PDB entry 6Z1P | electron microscopy, 3.70 A resolution | chains Bb and Bi of the 99 polymer chains in the assembly

[Chain Bb]
Molecule: SSU rRNA_2
Organism: Tetrahymena thermophila (strain SB210)
Sequence (1395 nucleotides; numbered 216 to 1610; the number before each row is that of its first residue):
   216 CUUGUUUACA GCUUAAAGAU UAUUUUGUAC AAUAUUAGGU AAUUAUUUCU AAAACUGUUU
   276 AAUAAUAUUA UUUUUAGUAA AAUAAGCCUA GAUGUUUAGU UGAAUUUAGA GAUUGUUCAA
   336 CCACAUACGG GUAUGAAAAC UACCCUAUCU UUUUGACAGC AGUGAGGAAU UUUGGACAAU
   396 AUGCGAAAGC AUGAUCCAGC GAACUAAUGG AAACGAAGAA GAUAGCAAUA UUGUAAAGUU
   456 UAGUGCGAGA AUUAACAAAU GAGUAAAUUC UAGGAGAAGC UCUGGCUAAU ACAUGUGCCA
   516 GCAGCCGCGG UAAUACAUGA GGAGCAAGCG UUACCCACAU UGACUGGGUG UAUUAAAUAC
   576 AUAGGUGAUU ACAAAUACUA CUUUAAAAGU CAAUUAAAAA CCUAAUAUAG UAGUUUUUUU
   636 GUAAAUGAUA AUUAAAUAUA AGGAUAGGAG AUUUAUAGAA CAACGAUUAA AUGUAGUUAC
   696 ACUAUAGAGC UUGCCAUAAA CUAAGGUGCU UUCCUAUAUU UAAUUAUAGC UGAUGUAUGA
   756 AAGUACGGGG AUCGAUAAGG AUUAGUUUCC CUAGUAGUCC GUACUGUAAA AGAUGAAUAC
   816 UUCAUGAAUU AAAUAUUCAG GGAUAGCUAA CGCAAAGUAU UCUACUCGGG GAGUAUAAUC
   876 GCAAGAUUAA AACUUAACUG AAUUGGCGGG AAUUUGUUCG AACGGUGGAA CAUGUGGUUU
   936 AAUGCGAUAA UCCACGCAAA AUCUUACCAA CGUUUCAGGC UUUAUCAGUA GUAUGAUUAA
   996 UAUCAAAAUU AUAUGAUUUA GUACGGAAUU GCAUGGCUGU CGUCAGUUCG UGCUGUGAAG
  1056 UUUAGGAUUA AGUUCUUUUU AACGAAUGCA ACCCUAUAAG UAAGUUUUUA UUUUAAAAUA
  1116 ACUUAAUUUU UUAAAUAUAC UUAUUUAAUC UAUAAUUAGA AUAUAUUGAA UCUAUUCUGU
  1176 AUAUUCUUUU AUAGGGGUUA UAGGCUGAAG UCAAGUCCCU AUGGUCUUUA UACGUUGGGC
  1236 UACACACGUG UUACAAGGGU AAAUACAAAA AGACGCAAAA AAGUAAUUUU GAGCAAACCU
  1296 UUAAAAAUUA CCUUAGUUCA GAUUGUUUUA UGAAAUUCUA AAACAUGAAG AUGAAAUCGU
  1356 UAGUAAUUGU AAAUUAUUAU GUUACAGUGA AACAAUAGUC AAAUUUUGCA CACACCGCCC
  1416 AUCACGCUCG GAAAGUCAAU AAUAGCGGAA GAUUUGAAAA ACUCUGCGCA AAACUAAUAU
  1476 UAUUUUUAUA UUAGUUGGCA UUAUAUUAUU UUUUAAUGGC AUGGUUGAAA AGUAGUAUCC
  1536 AAUCUAGUAU UGGUAAUUUG AGUGAAGUUG ACACAAGGUA CUGGUAGGGG AACCUGUUGG
  1596 UGGAAUAUAU UUUAU
Unresolved in the structure: 216-217, 1603-1610
Ion coordination: Mg2+ site 1: G314 (shared with 2 residues of chain Ba); Mg2+ site 2 near U322 (its only coordinating residue here); Mg2+ site 3 near A325 (its only coordinating residue here); Mg2+ site 4 near U331 (its only coordinating residue here); Mg2+ site 5: C333 (shared with 1 residue of chain Ba); Mg2+ site 6 near A342 (its only coordinating residue here); Mg2+ site 7: C372, A373; Mg2+ site 8 near G400 (its only coordinating residue here); Mg2+ site 9 near G408 (its only coordinating residue here); Mg2+ site 10: A418, C419; Mg2+ site 11 near G488 (its only coordinating residue here); Mg2+ site 12: A503, A504; 51 more Mg2+ sites not listed

[Chain Bi]
Molecule: Ribosomal protein S9
Organism: Tetrahymena thermophila (strain SB210)
Reference sequence: I7M4A2 (I7M4A2_TETTS); numbering as in UniProt (aligned over 1-737)
Sequence (737 residues; numbered 1 to 737; the number before each row is that of its first residue):
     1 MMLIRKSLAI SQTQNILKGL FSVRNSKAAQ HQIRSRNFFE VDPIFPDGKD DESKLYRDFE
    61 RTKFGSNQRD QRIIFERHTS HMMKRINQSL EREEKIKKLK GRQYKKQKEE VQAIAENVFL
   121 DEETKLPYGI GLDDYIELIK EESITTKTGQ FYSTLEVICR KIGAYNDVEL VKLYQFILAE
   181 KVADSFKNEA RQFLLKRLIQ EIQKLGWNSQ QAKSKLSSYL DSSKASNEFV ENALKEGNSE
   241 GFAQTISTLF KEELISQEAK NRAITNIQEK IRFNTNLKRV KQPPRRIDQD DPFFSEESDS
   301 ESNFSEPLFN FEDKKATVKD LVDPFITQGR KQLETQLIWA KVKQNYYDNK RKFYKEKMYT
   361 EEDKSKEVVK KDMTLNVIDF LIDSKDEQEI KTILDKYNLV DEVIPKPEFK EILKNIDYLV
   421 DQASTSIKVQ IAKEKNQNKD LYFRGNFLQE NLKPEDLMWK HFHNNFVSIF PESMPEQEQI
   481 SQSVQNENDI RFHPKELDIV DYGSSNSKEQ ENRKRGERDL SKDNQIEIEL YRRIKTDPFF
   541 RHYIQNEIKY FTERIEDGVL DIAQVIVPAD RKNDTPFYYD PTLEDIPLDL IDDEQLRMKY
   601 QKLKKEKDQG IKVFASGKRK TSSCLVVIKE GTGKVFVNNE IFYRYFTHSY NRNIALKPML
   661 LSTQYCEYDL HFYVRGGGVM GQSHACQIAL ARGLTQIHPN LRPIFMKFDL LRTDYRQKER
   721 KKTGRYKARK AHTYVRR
Unresolved in the structure: 1-22, 185-255, 592-609

[How chain Bb and chain Bi interact]
Residue-residue contacts - 117 pairs, chain Bb then chain Bi:
  A826(Bb) - Gln32(Bi)  phosphate contact
  A827(Bb) - Gln32(Bi)  phosphate contact
  A827(Bb) - Arg34(Bi)  salt bridge to the phosphate
  A944(Bb) - Arg737(Bi)  hydrogen bond to the sugar
  A945(Bb) - Tyr734(Bi)  hydrogen bond to the sugar
  A945(Bb) - Val735(Bi)  sugar contact
  U946(Bb) - Tyr734(Bi)  phosphate contact
  A1091(Bb) - Tyr715(Bi)  hydrogen bond to the sugar
  A1091(Bb) - Gln717(Bi)  hydrogen bond to the sugar
  U1092(Bb) - Lys618(Bi)  salt bridge to the phosphate
  U1092(Bb) - Thr713(Bi)  hydrogen bond to the sugar
  U1092(Bb) - Tyr715(Bi)  sugar contact
  A1093(Bb) - Lys618(Bi)  salt bridge to the phosphate
  A1093(Bb) - Thr713(Bi)  sugar contact
  U1096(Bb) - Tyr104(Bi)  sugar contact
  A1097(Bb) - Lys105(Bi)  sugar contact
  A1097(Bb) - Lys106(Bi)  phosphate contact
  A1098(Bb) - Lys106(Bi)  phosphate contact
  A1098(Bb) - Gln107(Bi)  sugar contact
  U1104(Bb) - Arg675(Bi)  hydrogen bond to the phosphate
  A1105(Bb) - Val627(Bi)  sugar contact
  A1105(Bb) - Tyr673(Bi)  phosphate contact
  A1105(Bb) - Arg675(Bi)  salt bridge to the phosphate
  U1106(Bb) - Lys612(Bi)  sugar contact
  U1106(Bb) - Tyr673(Bi)  hydrogen bond to the phosphate
  U1133(Bb) - Phe614(Bi)  base contact
  U1133(Bb) - Leu625(Bi)  base contact
  A1134(Bb) - Ser616(Bi)  sugar contact
  A1134(Bb) - Ser623(Bi)  hydrogen bond to the sugar
  A1134(Bb) - Leu625(Bi)  sugar contact
  C1135(Bb) - Lys618(Bi)  salt bridge to the phosphate
  C1135(Bb) - Ser623(Bi)  phosphate contact
  A1158(Bb) - Arg69(Bi)  salt bridge to the phosphate
  A1160(Bb) - Lys572(Bi)  salt bridge to the phosphate
  A1165(Bb) - Ile44(Bi)  hydrogen bond to the sugar
  A1165(Bb) - Phe45(Bi)  sugar contact
  A1165(Bb) - Pro46(Bi)  base contact
  A1165(Bb) - Lys54(Bi)  hydrogen bond to the base
  U1166(Bb) - Phe45(Bi)  base contact
  C1167(Bb) - Asp42(Bi)  hydrogen bond to the base
  A1169(Bb) - Lys54(Bi)  hydrogen bond to the sugar
  U1170(Bb) - Lys54(Bi)  phosphate contact
  U1170(Bb) - Arg57(Bi)  hydrogen bond to the sugar
  U1171(Bb) - Lys63(Bi)  salt bridge to the phosphate
  A1178(Bb) - Thr582(Bi)  hydrogen bond to the sugar
  A1178(Bb) - Leu583(Bi)  sugar contact
  G1191(Bb) - Arg702(Bi)  hydrogen bond to the base
  G1192(Bb) - Arg702(Bi)  base contact
  G1192(Bb) - Met706(Bi)  base contact
  G1192(Bb) - Leu711(Bi)  base contact
  U1193(Bb) - Arg692(Bi)  base contact
  U1193(Bb) - Arg712(Bi)  base contact
  U1193(Bb) - Thr713(Bi)  hydrogen bond to the base
  U1194(Bb) - Tyr715(Bi)  hydrogen bond to the phosphate
  U1196(Bb) - Tyr715(Bi)  base contact
  A1197(Bb) - Glu719(Bi)  sugar contact
  G1198(Bb) - Lys722(Bi)  hydrogen bond to the phosphate
  G1198(Bb) - Arg729(Bi)  salt bridge to the phosphate
  G1199(Bb) - Arg720(Bi)  hydrogen bond to the sugar
  G1199(Bb) - Lys722(Bi)  salt bridge to the phosphate
  U1244(Bb) - Tyr726(Bi)  phosphate contact
  U1244(Bb) - Thr733(Bi)  hydrogen bond to the phosphate
  G1245(Bb) - Tyr726(Bi)  hydrogen bond to the phosphate
  G1245(Bb) - Thr733(Bi)  phosphate contact
  C1261(Bb) - Tyr645(Bi)  sugar contact
  C1261(Bb) - Gly677(Bi)  hydrogen bond to the sugar
  C1261(Bb) - Gly678(Bi)  base contact
  C1261(Bb) - Val679(Bi)  base contact
  C1261(Bb) - Gln682(Bi)  hydrogen bond to the sugar
  A1262(Bb) - Arg675(Bi)  phosphate contact
  A1262(Bb) - Gly676(Bi)  phosphate contact
  A1262(Bb) - Gly677(Bi)  sugar contact
  A1263(Bb) - Thr621(Bi)  sugar contact
  A1302(Bb) - His648(Bi)  sugar contact
  C1353(Bb) - Thr733(Bi)  sugar contact
  C1353(Bb) - Tyr734(Bi)  phosphate contact
  G1354(Bb) - Lys730(Bi)  sugar contact
  G1354(Bb) - Ala731(Bi)  sugar contact
  G1354(Bb) - Tyr734(Bi)  phosphate contact
  U1355(Bb) - Arg729(Bi)  phosphate contact
  U1356(Bb) - Arg729(Bi)  phosphate contact
  G1358(Bb) - Arg619(Bi)  hydrogen bond to the base
  G1358(Bb) - Lys620(Bi)  base contact
  G1358(Bb) - Asp714(Bi)  base contact
  G1358(Bb) - Arg716(Bi)  hydrogen bond to the base
  G1358(Bb) - Lys718(Bi)  sugar contact
  G1358(Bb) - Glu719(Bi)  phosphate contact
  U1359(Bb) - Lys718(Bi)  phosphate contact
  U1359(Bb) - Glu719(Bi)  hydrogen bond to the phosphate
  U1359(Bb) - Ala728(Bi)  phosphate contact
  U1359(Bb) - Arg729(Bi)  sugar contact
  A1360(Bb) - Lys727(Bi)  salt bridge to the phosphate
  A1360(Bb) - Ala728(Bi)  phosphate contact
  A1360(Bb) - Arg729(Bi)  phosphate contact
  A1360(Bb) - Lys730(Bi)  phosphate contact
  A1361(Bb) - Lys727(Bi)  base contact
  A1361(Bb) - Lys730(Bi)  salt bridge to the phosphate
  U1362(Bb) - Lys727(Bi)  hydrogen bond to the base
  U1377(Bb) - Tyr726(Bi)  phosphate contact
  U1378(Bb) - Thr723(Bi)  phosphate contact
  A1379(Bb) - Lys721(Bi)  phosphate contact
  A1379(Bb) - Lys722(Bi)  phosphate contact
  A1379(Bb) - Thr723(Bi)  phosphate contact
  C1380(Bb) - Arg720(Bi)  salt bridge to the phosphate
  C1380(Bb) - Lys721(Bi)  hydrogen bond to the phosphate
  A1381(Bb) - Thr621(Bi)  phosphate contact
  A1381(Bb) - Lys718(Bi)  base contact
  G1382(Bb) - Lys620(Bi)  phosphate contact
  G1382(Bb) - Thr621(Bi)  hydrogen bond to the phosphate
  G1382(Bb) - Gly678(Bi)  phosphate contact
  G1382(Bb) - Lys718(Bi)  hydrogen bond to the base
  U1383(Bb) - Lys620(Bi)  salt bridge to the phosphate
  U1383(Bb) - Gly678(Bi)  phosphate contact
  U1383(Bb) - Met680(Bi)  phosphate contact
  U1383(Bb) - Gly681(Bi)  hydrogen bond to the phosphate
  G1384(Bb) - Lys620(Bi)  hydrogen bond to the base
  G1384(Bb) - Met680(Bi)  phosphate contact
Other interface residues (no listed pair), chain Bb (62 interface residues in all): U825, C948, U1107, G1243, A1260
Other interface residues (no listed pair), chain Bi (71 interface residues in all): Tyr56, Asp70, Cys624, Thr647, Gly724, Arg725, His732

[In short]
62 residues of chain Bb and 71 residues of chain Bi are in contact, with 32 hydrogen bonds and 14 salt
bridges. Among the polar pairs are A1165(Bb)-Lys54(Bi), C1167(Bb)-Asp42(Bi) and G1191(Bb)-Arg702(Bi). C372(Bb)
and A373(Bb) form the Mg2+ site 7.
Chain Bb is SSU rRNA_2 and chain Bi is Ribosomal protein S9, both from Tetrahymena thermophila (strain SB210);
the structure, Structure of the mitochondrial ribosome from Tetrahymena thermophila, was determined by
electron microscopy.
